PDB entry 5FJA | electron microscopy, 4.65 A resolution (low resolution: residue-level contacts below are approximate; hydrogen-bond / salt-bridge calls are withheld) | chains A and G of the 17 polymer chains in the assembly

[Chain A]
Protein: DNA-directed RNA polymerase III subunit RPC1
Source organism: Saccharomyces cerevisiae
Notes: EC 2.7.7.6
UniProt: P04051 (RPC1_YEAST); numbering as in UniProt (aligned over 1-1460)
Sequence (1460 residues; numbered 1 to 1460; the number before each row is that of its first residue):
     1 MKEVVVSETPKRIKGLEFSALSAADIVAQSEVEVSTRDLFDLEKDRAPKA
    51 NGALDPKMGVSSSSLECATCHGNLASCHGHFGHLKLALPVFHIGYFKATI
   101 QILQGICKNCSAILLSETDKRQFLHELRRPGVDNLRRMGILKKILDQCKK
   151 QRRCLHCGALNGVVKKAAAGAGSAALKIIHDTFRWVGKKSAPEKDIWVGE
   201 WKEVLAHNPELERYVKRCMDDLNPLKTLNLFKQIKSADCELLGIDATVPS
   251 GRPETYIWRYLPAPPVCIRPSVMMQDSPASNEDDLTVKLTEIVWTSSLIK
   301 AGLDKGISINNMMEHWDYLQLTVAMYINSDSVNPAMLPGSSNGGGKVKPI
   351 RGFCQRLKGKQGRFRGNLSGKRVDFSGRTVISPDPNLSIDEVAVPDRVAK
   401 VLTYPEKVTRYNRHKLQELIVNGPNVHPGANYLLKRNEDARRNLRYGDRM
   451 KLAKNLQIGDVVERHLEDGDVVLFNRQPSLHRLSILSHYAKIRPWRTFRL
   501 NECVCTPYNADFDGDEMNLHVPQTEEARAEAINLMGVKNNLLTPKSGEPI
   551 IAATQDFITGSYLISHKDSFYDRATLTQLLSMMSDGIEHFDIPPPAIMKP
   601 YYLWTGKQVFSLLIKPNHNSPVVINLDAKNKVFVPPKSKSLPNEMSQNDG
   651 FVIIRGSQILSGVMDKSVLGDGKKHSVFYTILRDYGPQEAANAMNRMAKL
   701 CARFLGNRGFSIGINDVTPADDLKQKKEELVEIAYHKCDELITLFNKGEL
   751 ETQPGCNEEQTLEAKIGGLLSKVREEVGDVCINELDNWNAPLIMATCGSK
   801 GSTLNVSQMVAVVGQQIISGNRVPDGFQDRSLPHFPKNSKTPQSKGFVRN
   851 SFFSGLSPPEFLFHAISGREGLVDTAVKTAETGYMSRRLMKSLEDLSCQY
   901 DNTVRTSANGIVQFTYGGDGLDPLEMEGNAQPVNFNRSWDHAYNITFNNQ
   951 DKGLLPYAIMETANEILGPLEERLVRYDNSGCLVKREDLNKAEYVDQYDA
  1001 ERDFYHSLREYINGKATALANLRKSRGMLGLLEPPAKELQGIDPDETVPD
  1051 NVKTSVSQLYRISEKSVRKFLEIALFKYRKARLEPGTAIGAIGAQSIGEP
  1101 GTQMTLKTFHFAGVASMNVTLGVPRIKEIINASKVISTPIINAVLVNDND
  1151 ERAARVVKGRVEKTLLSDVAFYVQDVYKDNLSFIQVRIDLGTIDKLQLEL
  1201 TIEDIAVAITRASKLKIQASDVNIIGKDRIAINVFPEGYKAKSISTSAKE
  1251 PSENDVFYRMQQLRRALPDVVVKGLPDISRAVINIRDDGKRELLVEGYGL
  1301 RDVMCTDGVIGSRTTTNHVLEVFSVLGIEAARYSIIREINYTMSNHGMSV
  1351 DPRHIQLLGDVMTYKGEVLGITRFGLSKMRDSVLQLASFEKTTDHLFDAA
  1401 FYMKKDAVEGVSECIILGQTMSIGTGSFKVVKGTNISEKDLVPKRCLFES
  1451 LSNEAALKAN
Unresolved in the structure: 1, 169-174, 329-347, 1101-1116, 1237-1251
Metal / ion sites: Zn2+ site 1: C67, C70, C77, H80; Zn2+ site 2: C107, N109, C110, C154, C157
UniProt features mapped onto this chain:
  - region: P858 to E870 (Bridging helix)
  - binding site (Zn(2+)): C67, C70, C77, H80, C107, C110, C154
  - binding site (Mg(2+)): D511, D513, D515

[Chain G]
Protein: DNA-directed RNA polymerase III subunit RPC8
Source organism: Saccharomyces cerevisiae
UniProt: P35718 (RPC8_YEAST); numbering as in UniProt (aligned over 1-212)
Sequence (212 residues; row label = number of the first residue in the row):
     1 MFILSKIADLVRIPPDQFHRDTISAITHQLNNKFANKIIPNVGLCITIYD
    51 LLTVEEGQLKPGDGSSYINVTFRAVVFKPFLGEIVTGWISKCTAEGIKVS
   101 LLGIFDDIFIPQNMLFEGCYYTPEESAWIWPMDEETKLYFDVNEKIRFRI
   151 EREVFVDVKPKSPKERELEERAQLENEIEGKNEETPQNEKPPAYALLGSC
   201 QTDGMGLVSWWE
Unresolved in the structure: 1, 132-136, 165-188
UniProt features mapped onto this chain:
  - modified residue: S162 (Phosphoserine)

[Chain A / chain G interface]
Contacting residue pairs (32; chain A residue first):
  K2(A) with I38(G); P191(G); A193(G)
  E3(A) with K37(G)
  V4(A) with I38(G); P40(G); V158(G)
  V5(A) with K33(G); F34(G); K37(G); I38(G)
  V6(A) with K33(G)
  H71(A) with P163(G)
  E526(A) with P61(G)
  K1429(A) with P61(G)
  V1430(A) with L59(G)
  V1431(A) with G57(G)
  K1432(A) with F18(G); G57(G)
  T1434(A) with E55(G); G57(G); I68(G)
  I1436(A) with V54(G)
  L1441(A) with L51(G); L52(G); T53(G); V54(G)
  V1442(A) with L52(G)
  P1443(A) with D50(G)
  K1444(A) with Y49(G)
  R1445(A) with R73(G)
  C1446(A) with Y49(G)
Interface residues without a listed pair, chain A (24 interface residues in all): S7, E8, G1433, N1435, F1448
Interface residues without a listed pair, chain G (29 interface residues in all): D9, I23, I39, E56, Q58, K60, S162

[Summary]
24 residues of chain A face 29 of chain G across their interface. C67(A), C70(A), C77(A) and H80(A) form the
Zn2+ site 1. Curated annotation (UniProt) lists 7 Zn2+-binding residues and 3 Mg2+-binding residues on chain
A.
Here chain A is DNA-directed RNA polymerase III subunit RPC1 and chain G is DNA-directed RNA polymerase III
subunit RPC8, both from Saccharomyces cerevisiae. Entry 5FJA (Cryo-EM structure of yeast RNA polymerase III at
4.7 A) was determined by electron microscopy, deposited together with 5FJ8 and 5FJ9.
